PDB entry 3IW5 | X-ray diffraction, 2.50 A resolution | chain A

Chain A:
Protein: Mitogen-activated protein kinase 14
Source organism: Homo sapiens
Notes: EC 2.7.11.24
UniProtKB: Q16539 (MK14_HUMAN); numbering as in UniProt (aligned over 2-360)
Chain sequence (360 residues; row label = number of the first residue in the row):
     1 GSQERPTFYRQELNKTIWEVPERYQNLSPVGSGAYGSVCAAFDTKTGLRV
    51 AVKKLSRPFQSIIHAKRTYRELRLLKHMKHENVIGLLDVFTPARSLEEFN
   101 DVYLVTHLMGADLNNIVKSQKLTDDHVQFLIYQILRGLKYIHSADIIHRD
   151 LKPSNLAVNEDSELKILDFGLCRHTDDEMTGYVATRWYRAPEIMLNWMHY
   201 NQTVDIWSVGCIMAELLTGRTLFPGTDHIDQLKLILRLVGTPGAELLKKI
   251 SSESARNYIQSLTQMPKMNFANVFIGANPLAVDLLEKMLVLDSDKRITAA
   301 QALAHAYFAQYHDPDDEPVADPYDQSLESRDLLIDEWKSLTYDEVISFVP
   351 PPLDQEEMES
Not modelled in the structure: 1-3, 33-34, 172-183, 354-360
Sequence notes: expression tag (1); engineered mutation Ser119 (Cys in Q16539), Ser162 (Cys in Q16539), Cys172 (Ala in Q16539), Leu327 (Phe in Q16539)
Ligand contacts: DF3 (N-[2-(3-{[2-(2,3-dihydro-1,4-benzodioxin-6-ylamino)-2-oxoethyl]sulfanyl}-1H-indol-1-yl)ethyl]-3-(trifluoromethyl)benzamide): Val30, Val38, Ala51, Val52, Lys53, Leu75, Ile84, Gly85, Leu86, Leu104, Val105, Thr106, His107, Leu108, Met109, Gly110, Ala111, Asp112, Ala157, Leu167, Asp168, Phe169, Gly170, Leu171

Overview:
Chain A binds compound DF3.
Chain A is Mitogen-activated protein kinase 14 (Homo sapiens); the structure, Human p38 MAP Kinase in Complex
with an Indole Derivative, was determined by X-ray diffraction, deposited together with 3IW6, 3IW7 and 3IW8.
